Entry 6AWC (electron microscopy, 7.90 A resolution (low resolution: residue-level contacts below are approximate; hydrogen-bond / salt-bridge calls are withheld)); this record covers chains A and V of the 27 polymer chains in the assembly.

[Chain A]
Molecule: 16S rRNA
From: Escherichia coli
Sequence (1539 nucleotides; row label = number of the first residue in the row):
     2 AAUUGAAGAGUUUGAUCAUGGCUCAGAUUGAACGCUGGCGGCAGGCCUAA
    52 CACAUGCAAGUCGAACGGUAACAGGAAGAAGCUUGCUUCUUUGCUGACGA
   102 GUGGCGGACGGGUGAGUAAUGUCUGGGAAACUGCCUGAUGGAGGGGGAUA
   152 ACUACUGGAAACGGUAGCUAAUACCGCAUAACGUCGCAAGACCAAAGAGG
   202 GGGACCUUCGGGCCUCUUGCCAUCGGAUGUGCCCAGAUGGGAUUAGCUAG
   252 UAGGUGGGGUAACGGCUCACCUAGGCGACGAUCCCUAGCUGGUCUGAGAG
   302 GAUGACCAGCCACACUGGAACUGAGACACGGUCCAGACUCCUACGGGAGG
   352 CAGCAGUGGGGAAUAUUGCACAAUGGGCGCAAGCCUGAUGCAGCCAUGCC
   402 GCGUGUAUGAAGAAGGCCUUCGGGUUGUAAAGUACUUUCAGCGGGGAGGA
   452 AGGGAGUAAAGUUAAUACCUUUGCUCAUUGACGUUACCCGCAGAAGAAGC
   502 ACCGGCUAACUCCGUGCCAGCAGCCGCGGUAAUACGGAGGGUGCAAGCGU
   552 UAAUCGGAAUUACUGGGCGUAAAGCGCACGCAGGCGGUUUGUUAAGUCAG
   602 AUGUGAAAUCCCCGGGCUCAACCUGGGAACUGCAUCUGAUACUGGCAAGC
   652 UUGAGUCUCGUAGAGGGGGGUAGAAUUCCAGGUGUAGCGGUGAAAUGCGU
   702 AGAGAUCUGGAGGAAUACCGGUGGCGAAGGCGGCCCCCUGGACGAAGACU
   752 GACGCUCAGGUGCGAAAGCGUGGGGAGCAAACAGGAUUAGAUACCCUGGU
   802 AGUCCACGCCGUAAACGAUGUCGACUUGGAGGUUGUGCCCUUGAGGCGUG
   852 GCUUCCGGAGCUAACGCGUUAAGUCGACCGCCUGGGGAGUACGGCCGCAA
   902 GGUUAAAACUCAAAUGAAUUGACGGGGGCCCGCACAAGCGGUGGAGCAUG
   952 UGGUUUAAUUCGAUGCAACGCGAAGAACCUUACCUGGUCUUGACAUCCAC
  1002 GGAAGUUUUCAGAGAUGAGAAUGUGCCUUCGGGAACCGUGAGACAGGUGC
  1052 UGCAUGGCUGUCGUCAGCUCGUGUUGUGAAAUGUUGGGUUAAGUCCCGCA
  1102 ACGAGCGCAACCCUUAUCCUUUGUUGCCAGCGGUCCGGCCGGGAACUCAA
  1152 AGGAGACUGCCAGUGAUAAACUGGAGGAAGGUGGGGAUGACGUCAAGUCA
  1202 UCAUGGCCCUUACGACCAGGGCUACACACGUGCUACAAUGGCGCAUACAA
  1252 AGAGAAGCGACCUCGCGAGAGCAAGCGGACCUCAUAAAGUGCGUCGUAGU
  1302 CCGGAUUGGAGUCUGCAACUCGACUCCAUGAAGUCGGAAUCGCUAGUAAU
  1352 CGUGGAUCAGAAUGCCACGGUGAAUACGUUCCCGGGCCUUGUACACACCG
  1402 CCCGUCACACCAUGGGAGUGGGUUGCAAAAGAAGUAGGUAGCUUAACCUU
  1452 CGGGAGGGCGCUUACCACUUUGUGAUUCAUGACUGGGGUGAAGUCGUAAC
  1502 AAGGUAACCGUAGGGGAACCUGCGGUUGGAUCACCUCCU
Not modelled in the structure: 1400-1495

[Chain V]
Protein: 30S ribosomal protein S19
From: Escherichia coli
UniProtKB: B7MCT1 (RS19_ECO45); residues 2-80 here correspond to UniProt positions 3-81 (UniProt number = residue number + 1)
Sequence (79 residues; numbered 2 to 80; the number before each row is that of its first residue):
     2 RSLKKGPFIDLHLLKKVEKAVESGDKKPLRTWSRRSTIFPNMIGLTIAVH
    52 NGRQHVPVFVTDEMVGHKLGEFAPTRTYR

[How chain A and chain V interact]
Contacting residue pairs (49):
  U955(A) with Tyr79(V); Arg80(V)
  U956(A) with Thr78(V); Tyr79(V)
  U957(A) with Thr78(V)
  A958(A) with Asn52(V); Gly53(V); Arg54(V); Thr76(V)
  U986(A) with His51(V); Gly53(V)
  A1012(A) with Lys16(V)
  G1013(A) with Lys16(V)
  A1014(A) with His13(V); Arg31(V); Trp33(V)
  A1219(A) with Trp33(V)
  G1220(A) with Trp33(V); Arg35(V); Arg36(V); His51(V); Gly53(V)
  G1221(A) with Arg35(V); Thr76(V)
  G1222(A) with Arg77(V)
  A1225(A) with Arg77(V)
  C1226(A) with Tyr79(V)
  A1227(A) with Arg80(V)
  U1313(A) with Arg2(V); Leu4(V); Lys5(V)
  C1314(A) with Lys5(V)
  G1316(A) with Phe9(V)
  C1317(A) with Arg36(V)
  A1318(A) with Phe9(V); Arg36(V)
  A1319(A) with Arg2(V); Phe9(V); Lys69(V)
  C1320(A) with Arg2(V); Arg35(V); Arg36(V); Lys69(V); Gly71(V); Glu72(V)
  U1321(A) with Arg35(V); Arg77(V)
  C1322(A) with Arg77(V)
  G1323(A) with Arg2(V)
Interface residues without a listed pair, chain A (29 interface residues in all): A959, U960, C1223, G1312
Interface residues without a listed pair, chain V (25 interface residues in all): Ser3, Lys17, Lys20

[Overview]
The interface between chain A and chain V involves 29 residues on one side and 25 on the other.
Here chain A is 16S rRNA and chain V is 30S ribosomal protein S19, both from Escherichia coli. Entry 6AWC
(Structure of 30S ribosomal subunit and RNA polymerase complex in rotated state) was determined by electron
microscopy (same publication as 6AWB and 6AWD).
